Entry 6LYN (X-ray diffraction, 2.78 A resolution); this record covers chains A and B of the 3 polymer chains in the assembly.

== Chain A ==
Protein: AA98 Fab heavy chain
Organism: Mus musculus
Notes: antibody fragment or engineered binder
Amino-acid sequence (217 residues; each row starts with the number of its first residue):
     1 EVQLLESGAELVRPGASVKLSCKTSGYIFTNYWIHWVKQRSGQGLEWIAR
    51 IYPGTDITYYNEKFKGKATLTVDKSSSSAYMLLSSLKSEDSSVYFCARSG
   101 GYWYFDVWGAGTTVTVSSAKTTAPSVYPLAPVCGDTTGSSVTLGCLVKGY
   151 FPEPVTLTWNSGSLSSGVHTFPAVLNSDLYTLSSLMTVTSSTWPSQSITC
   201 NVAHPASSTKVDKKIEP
Unresolved in the structure: 133-137
Cystine bridges: Cys22-Cys96, Cys145-Cys200

== Chain B ==
Protein: AA98 Fab light chain
Organism: Mus musculus
Notes: antibody fragment or engineered binder
Amino-acid sequence (218 residues; row label = number of the first residue in the row):
     1 ELVMTQSPASLAVSLGQRATISCRASKSVSISGYSYMHWYQQKPGQPPKL
    51 LIYLASNLESGVPARFSGSGSGTDFTLNIHPVEEEDAATYYCQHSRELPY
   101 TFGGGTKLEIKRADAAPTVSIFPPSSEQLTSGGASVVCFLNNFYPKDINV
   151 KWKIDGSERQNGVLNSWTDQDSKDSTYSMSSTLTLTKDEYERHNSYTCEA
   201 THKTSTSPIVKSFNRNEC
Cystine bridges: Cys23-Cys92, Cys138-Cys198

== Interface between chain A and chain B ==
Pairs across the interface (69; chain A residue first):
  His35(A) - Tyr100(B)
  Gln39(A) - Gln42(B)  hydrogen bond
  Gly42(A) - Gln42(B)
  Gln43(A) - Tyr91(B)
  Gly44(A) - Tyr91(B)  hydrogen bond (backbone-side chain)
  Leu45(A) - Pro48(B)  hydrophobic
  Leu45(A) - Phe102(B)
  Trp47(A) - Leu98(B)  hydrophobic
  Trp47(A) - Pro99(B)  hydrophobic
  Trp47(A) - Tyr100(B)
  Arg50(A) - Tyr100(B)  hydrogen bond
  Asn61(A) - Pro99(B)
  Phe95(A) - Pro47(B)  hydrophobic
  Tyr102(A) - Tyr34(B)
  Tyr102(A) - Tyr36(B)  hydrophobic
  Tyr102(A) - His38(B)
  Tyr102(A) - Ser95(B)  hydrogen bond (backbone-side chain)
  Trp103(A) - Gln93(B)  hydrogen bond (backbone-side chain)
  Trp103(A) - Ser95(B)
  Trp103(A) - Tyr100(B)
  Tyr104(A) - His38(B)
  Tyr104(A) - Tyr40(B)
  Tyr104(A) - Leu50(B)  hydrophobic
  Tyr104(A) - Tyr53(B)
  Phe105(A) - Tyr40(B)  hydrogen bond (backbone-side chain)
  Phe105(A) - Leu50(B)
  Phe105(A) - Gln93(B)
  Phe105(A) - Phe102(B)  hydrophobic
  Asp106(A) - Leu50(B)
  Trp108(A) - Tyr40(B)
  Trp108(A) - Pro47(B)  hydrophobic
  Trp108(A) - Pro48(B)
  Gly109(A) - Pro47(B)
  Tyr127(A) - Glu127(B)
  Tyr127(A) - Gln128(B)
  Pro128(A) - Ser125(B)
  Pro128(A) - Glu127(B)
  Leu129(A) - Phe122(B)
  Leu129(A) - Val137(B)  hydrophobic
  Ala130(A) - Phe122(B)
  Ala130(A) - Pro123(B)
  Pro131(A) - Phe122(B)
  Thr142(A) - Ser120(B)  hydrogen bond
  Thr142(A) - Phe122(B)
  Leu143(A) - Phe122(B)  hydrophobic
  Gly144(A) - Phe139(B)
  Leu146(A) - Thr182(B)
  Lys148(A) - Gln128(B)
  Lys148(A) - Ser135(B)  hydrogen bond
  Lys148(A) - Thr184(B)
  His169(A) - Asn142(B)
  His169(A) - Ser178(B)  hydrogen bond
  Phe171(A) - Phe139(B)  hydrophobic
  Phe171(A) - Ser166(B)
  Phe171(A) - Thr168(B)
  Phe171(A) - Ser178(B)
  Phe171(A) - Met179(B)
  Phe171(A) - Ser180(B)
  Pro172(A) - Ser166(B)  hydrogen bond (backbone-side chain)
  Pro172(A) - Trp167(B)
  Val174(A) - Leu164(B)  hydrophobic
  Val174(A) - Asn165(B)
  Val174(A) - Ser166(B)
  Asn176(A) - Leu164(B)
  Ser183(A) - Phe139(B)
  Ser183(A) - Ser180(B)  hydrogen bond
  Ser184(A) - Phe139(B)
  Leu185(A) - Phe139(B)  hydrophobic
  Leu185(A) - Asn141(B)
Interface residues without a listed pair, chain A (40 interface residues in all): Val37, Glu46, Tyr59, Ala110, Thr170
Interface residues without a listed pair, chain B (42 interface residues in all): Leu54, Glu59, Thr89, Ser131, Asp171

== Overview ==
Chain A and chain B form an interface of 40 and 42 residues respectively, with 11 hydrogen bonds. Among the
polar pairs are Gln39(A)-Gln42(B), Gly44(A)-Tyr91(B) and Arg50(A)-Tyr100(B).
Chain A is AA98 Fab heavy chain and chain B is AA98 Fab light chain, both from Mus musculus; the structure,
CD146 D4-D5/AA98 Fab, was determined by X-ray diffraction.
